Entry 6HCN (X-ray diffraction, 1.49 A resolution); this record covers chains B and C of the 3 polymer chains in the assembly.

[Chain B]
Molecule: Fiber protein
Source organism: Human adenovirus 5
UniProt: P11818 (SPIKE_ADE05); residue numbers follow UniProt; this construct covers 394-581
Amino-acid sequence (188 residues; row label = number of the first residue in the row):
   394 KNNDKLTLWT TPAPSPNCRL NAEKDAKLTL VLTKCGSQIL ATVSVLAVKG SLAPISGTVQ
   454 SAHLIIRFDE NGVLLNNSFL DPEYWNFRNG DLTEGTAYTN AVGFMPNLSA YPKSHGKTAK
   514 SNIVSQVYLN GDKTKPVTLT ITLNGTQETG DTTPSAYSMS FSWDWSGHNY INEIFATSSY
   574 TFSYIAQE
Bound ions: Mg2+: Q519 (shared with 1 residue of chain A; Q519(C) of chain C)

[Chain C]
Molecule: Fiber protein
Source organism: Human adenovirus 5
UniProt: P11818 (SPIKE_ADE05); numbering as in UniProt (aligned over 396-581)
Amino-acid sequence (186 residues; row label = number of the first residue in the row):
   396 NDKLTLWTTP APSPNCRLNA EKDAKLTLVL TKCGSQILAT VSVLAVKGSL APISGTVQSA
   456 HLIIRFDENG VLLNNSFLDP EYWNFRNGDL TEGTAYTNAV GFMPNLSAYP KSHGKTAKSN
   516 IVSQVYLNGD KTKPVTLTIT LNGTQETGDT TPSAYSMSFS WDWSGHNYIN EIFATSSYTF
   576 SYIAQE
Bound ions: Mg2+: Q519 (shared with 1 residue of chain A; Q519(B) of chain B)

[Chain B / chain C interface]
Pairs across the interface - 40 pairs, chain B then chain C:
  C428(B) with T426(C)
  S430(B) with T400(C), hydrogen bond; T426(C), hydrogen bond; R481(C)
  Q431(B) with V424(C); T426(C), hydrogen bond; L433(C); T435(C)
  N500(B) with P405(C); D484(C), hydrogen bond
  S502(B) with A406(C); D484(C), hydrogen bond
  A503(B) with P405(C)
  K510(B) with N523(C)
  A512(B) with N523(C); G524(C); A569(C); T570(C); S571(C); S572(C)
  K513(B) with P405(C), hydrogen bond (side chain-backbone); T422(C), hydrogen bond; S437(C); T570(C); S572(C), hydrogen bond (backbone-side chain)
  N515(B) with G524(C); S571(C); S572(C), hydrogen bond (backbone-backbone)
  I516(B) with S572(C)
  V517(B) with Y521(C); G524(C)
  Q519(B) with Q519(C)
  T531(B) with K526(C)
  Q540(B) with G524(C), hydrogen bond (side chain-backbone)
  D557(B) with K526(C)
  F575(B) with T574(C)
  S576(B) with T574(C), hydrogen bond
  I578(B) with V424(C), hydrophobic; T435(C)
  E581(B) with R481(C)
Interface residues without a listed pair, chain B (24 interface residues in all): L433, S518, T533, Q580
Interface residues without a listed pair, chain C (27 interface residues in all): D397, W402, P407, L425, C428, A434

[In short]
24 residues of chain B and 27 residues of chain C are in contact; the contacts include 11 hydrogen bonds.
Among the polar pairs are S430(B)-T400(C), S430(B)-T426(C) and Q431(B)-T426(C). Q519(B) and Q519(C) coordinate
Mg2+.
Here chain B is Fiber protein and chain C is Fiber protein, both from Human adenovirus 5. Entry 6HCN
(Adenovirus Type 5 Fiber Knob protein at 1.49A resolution) was determined by X-ray diffraction together with
6FJN and 6FJQ from the same study.
